PDB entry 7O5H | electron microscopy, 3.10 A resolution | chains A and T of the 15 polymer chains in the assembly

Chain A:
Molecule: 16S rRNA
Organism: Escherichia coli
Sequence (964 nucleotides; row label = number of the first residue in the row; note: 566 numbers in that range are skipped by the numbering (no residue carries them; nothing is unmodelled there)):
     1 AAAUUGAAGA GUUUGAUCAU GGCUCAGAUU GAACGCUGGC GGCAGGCCUA ACACAUGCAA
    61 GUCGAACGGU AACAGGA
    92 UUGCUGACGA GUGGCGGACG GGUGAGUAAU GUCUGGGAAA CUGCCUGAUG GAGGGGGAUA
   152 ACUACUGGAA ACGGUAGCUA AUACCGCAUA ACGUCGCAAG ACCAAAGAGG GGGACCUUCG
   212 GGCCUCUUGC CAUCGGAUGU GCCCAGAUGG GAUUAGCUAG UAGGUGGGGU AACGGCUCAC
   272 CUAGGCGACG AUCCCUAGCU GGUCUGAGAG GAUGACCAGC CACACUGGAA CUGAGACACG
   332 GUCCAGACUC CUACGGGAGG CAGCAGUGGG GAAUAUUGCA CAAUGGGCGC AAGCCUGAUG
   392 CAGCCAUGCC GCGUGUAUGA AGAAGGCCUU CGGGUUGUAA AGUACUUUCA GCGGGGAGGA
   452 AGGGAGUAAA GUUAAUACCU UUGCUCAUUG ACGUUACCCG CAGAAGAAGC ACCGGCUAAC
   512 UCCGUGCCAG CAGCCGCGGU AAUACGGAGG GUGCAAGCGU UAAUCGGAAU UACUGGGCGU
   572 AAAGCGCACG CAGGCGGUUU GUUAAGUCAG AUGUGAAAUC CCCGGGCUCA ACCUGGGAAC
   632 UGCAUCUGAU ACUGGCAAGC UUGAGUCUCG UAGAGGGGGG UAGAAUUCCA GGUGUAGCGG
   692 UGAAAUGCGU AGAGAUCUGG AGGAAUACCG GUGGCGAAGG CGGCCCCCUG GACGAAGACU
   752 GACGCUCAGG UGCGAAAGCG UGGGGAGCAA ACAGGAU
   796 CCUGGUAGUC CACGCCGUAA ACGAUGUCGA CUUGGAGGUU GUGCC
   846 GGCGUGGCUU CCGGAGCUAA CGCGUUAAGU CGACCGCCUG GGGAGUACGG CCGCAAGGUU
   906 AAAACUCAAA UGAAUUGAC
  1068 GCUCGUGUUG UGAAAUGUUG GGU
  1095 UCCCGCAACG AGCG
  1392 GUACA
  1507 AACCGUAGGG GAACCUGCGG UUGG
Metal / ion sites: Mg2+ site 1: G11, U12, G22; Mg2+ site 2 near G21 (its only coordinating residue here); Mg2+ site 3 near A33 (its only coordinating residue here); Mg2+ site 4 near G46 (its only coordinating residue here); Mg2+ site 5: C48, G115; Mg2+ site 6 near A53 (its only coordinating residue here); Mg2+ site 7: A59, U387; Mg2+ site 8: G61, U62, G105; Mg2+ site 9 near A71 (its only coordinating residue here); Mg2+ site 10 near G100 (its only coordinating residue here); Mg2+ site 11: G107, G326; Mg2+ site 12: A109, G331; 79 more Mg2+ sites not listed
From the paper describing this entry:
  - contacts within the chain: G1515/A1518 (pi stacking)
  - conformationally variable residues (side-chain flip): G1516, A1519

Chain T:
Protein: 30S ribosomal protein S20
Organism: Escherichia coli
Reference sequence: I4T5W9 (I4T5W9_ECOLX); numbering as in UniProt (aligned over 2-87)
Chain sequence (86 residues; each row starts with the number of its first residue):
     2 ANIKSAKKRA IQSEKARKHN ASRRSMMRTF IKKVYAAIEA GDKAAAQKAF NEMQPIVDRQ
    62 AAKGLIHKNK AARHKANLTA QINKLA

Interface between chain A and chain T:
Residue-residue contacts - 72 pairs, chain A then chain T:
  A60(A) / Ile-4(T)  sugar contact
  G61(A) / Ile-4(T)  phosphate contact
  G61(A) / Ser-6(T)  base contact
  A101(A) / Lys-5(T)  salt bridge to the phosphate
  G102(A) / Lys-5(T)  salt bridge to the phosphate
  U103(A) / Lys-9(T)  salt bridge to the phosphate
  G104(A) / Lys-9(T)  hydrogen bond to the base
  G104(A) / Gln-13(T)  hydrogen bond to the phosphate
  G104(A) / Lys-16(T)  salt bridge to the phosphate
  G105(A) / Gln-13(T)  phosphate contact
  C106(A) / Arg-10(T)  base contact
  G107(A) / Ser-6(T)  hydrogen bond to the base
  G107(A) / Arg-10(T)  hydrogen bond to the base
  G108(A) / Ala-7(T)  base contact
  G108(A) / Arg-10(T)  base contact
  C132(A) / His-68(T)  hydrogen bond to the phosphate
  C132(A) / Asn-70(T)  phosphate contact
  U133(A) / His-68(T)  salt bridge to the phosphate
  C175(A) / His-20(T)  hydrogen bond to the phosphate
  C176(A) / His-20(T)  salt bridge to the phosphate
  C176(A) / Arg-24(T)  salt bridge to the phosphate
  G177(A) / Arg-60(T)  salt bridge to the phosphate
  C178(A) / Arg-60(T)  salt bridge to the phosphate
  G184(A) / Asp-59(T)  base contact
  G184(A) / Lys-69(T)  sugar contact
  U185(A) / Ala-73(T)  phosphate contact
  U185(A) / Lys-76(T)  hydrogen bond to the sugar
  C186(A) / Ala-73(T)  sugar contact
  C186(A) / Lys-76(T)  sugar contact
  C186(A) / Ala-77(T)  phosphate contact
  C186(A) / Thr-80(T)  hydrogen bond to the sugar
  G187(A) / Ala-77(T)  phosphate contact
  G187(A) / Thr-80(T)  sugar contact
  A192(A) / Gln-55(T)  hydrogen bond to the sugar
  C193(A) / Gln-55(T)  hydrogen bond to the sugar
  C193(A) / Pro-56(T)  sugar contact
  C193(A) / Asp-59(T)  base contact
  C194(A) / Pro-56(T)  sugar contact
  C194(A) / Asp-59(T)  hydrogen bond to the sugar
  C194(A) / Arg-60(T)  sugar contact
  C194(A) / Ala-63(T)  sugar contact
  A195(A) / Arg-60(T)  salt bridge to the phosphate
  A195(A) / Lys-64(T)  hydrogen bond to the phosphate
  A196(A) / Lys-64(T)  salt bridge to the phosphate
  U224(A) / Lys-69(T)  salt bridge to the phosphate
  G258(A) / Gln-82(T)  hydrogen bond to the phosphate
  G259(A) / Tyr-36(T)  hydrogen bond to the phosphate
  G259(A) / Asn-78(T)  hydrogen bond to the phosphate
  G259(A) / Gln-82(T)  hydrogen bond to the phosphate
  G260(A) / His-75(T)  phosphate contact
  U261(A) / Lys-71(T)  salt bridge to the phosphate
  U261(A) / Arg-74(T)  salt bridge to the phosphate
  A262(A) / His-68(T)  sugar contact
  A262(A) / Asn-70(T)  hydrogen bond to the sugar
  A263(A) / Asn-70(T)  phosphate contact
  A263(A) / Arg-74(T)  salt bridge to the phosphate
  C322(A) / Arg-18(T)  sugar contact
  U323(A) / Ser-14(T)  sugar contact
  U323(A) / Ala-17(T)  phosphate contact
  U323(A) / Arg-18(T)  sugar contact
  U323(A) / Asn-21(T)  hydrogen bond to the phosphate
  U323(A) / Arg-25(T)  salt bridge to the phosphate
  G324(A) / Asn-21(T)  hydrogen bond to the phosphate
  G331(A) / Asn-3(T)  hydrogen bond to the sugar
  G331(A) / Ile-4(T)  sugar contact
  G332(A) / Ala-2(T)  phosphate contact
  G332(A) / Asn-3(T)  hydrogen bond to the phosphate
  G332(A) / Ile-4(T)  hydrogen bond to the phosphate
  G332(A) / Ala-7(T)  phosphate contact
  G332(A) / Ala-11(T)  sugar contact
  U333(A) / Ala-2(T)  hydrogen bond to the phosphate
  G350(A) / Ala-2(T)  phosphate contact
Also at the interface, not in a pair above, chain A (42 interface residues in all): A131, A223, G351
Also at the interface, not in a pair above, chain T (38 interface residues in all): Asn-52

Summary:
42 residues of chain A face 38 of chain T across their interface; the contacts include 23 hydrogen bonds and
16 salt bridges. Polar contacts include G104(A)/Lys-9(T), G107(A)/Ser-6(T) and G107(A)/Arg-10(T). G11(A),
U12(A) and G22(A) form the Mg2+ site 1. The paper reports conformational variability at G1516(A) and A1519(A);
contacts within the chain involving A1518(A) and G1515(A).
Here chain A is 16S rRNA and chain T is 30S ribosomal protein S20, both from Escherichia coli. Entry 7O5H
(Ribosomal methyltransferase KsgA bound to small ribosomal subunit) was determined by electron microscopy.
